4IQV - chains A and C; structure by X-ray diffraction, 2.90 A resolution.

[Chain A]
Molecule: DNA nucleotidylexotransferase
Organism: Mus musculus
Notes: EC 2.7.7.31
UniProtKB: P09838 (TDT_MOUSE); the construct lacks a stretch of the UniProt sequence, so the offset changes along the chain: 132-482 = UniProt 132-482; 483-510 = UniProt 503-530
Amino-acid sequence (400 residues; each row starts with the number of its first residue):
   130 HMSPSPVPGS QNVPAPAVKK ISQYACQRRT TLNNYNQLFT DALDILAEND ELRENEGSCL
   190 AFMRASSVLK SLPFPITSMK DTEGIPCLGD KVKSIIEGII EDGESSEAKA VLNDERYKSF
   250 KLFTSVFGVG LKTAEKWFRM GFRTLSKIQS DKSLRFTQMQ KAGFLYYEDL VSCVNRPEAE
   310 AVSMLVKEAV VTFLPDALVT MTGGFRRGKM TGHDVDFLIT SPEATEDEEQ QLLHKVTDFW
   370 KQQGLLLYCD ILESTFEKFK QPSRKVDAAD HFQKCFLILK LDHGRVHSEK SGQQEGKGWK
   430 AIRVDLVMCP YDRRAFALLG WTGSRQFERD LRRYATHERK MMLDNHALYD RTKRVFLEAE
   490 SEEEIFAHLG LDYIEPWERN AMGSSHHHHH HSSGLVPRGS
Disordered / not traced: 130-147, 420-423, 511-529
Construct notes: expression tag (130-131, 511-529); engineered mutation Ala-398 (Leu in P09838)
Ion coordination: Na+: Thr-253, Val-255, Val-258 (shared with DC3(C) of chain C)
Small-molecule neighbours: 1FO (6-[4-(3-fluorobenzoyl)-1H-pyrrol-2-yl]-2-hydroxy-4-oxohexa-2,5-dienoic acid): Met-192, Lys-199, Met-330, Thr-331, Gly-332, Gly-333, Phe-334, Arg-336, Gly-341, His-342, Asp-343, Val-344, Asp-345, Ser-453, Arg-454, Gln-455, Ala-510
UniProt features mapped onto this chain:
  - region: Val-258 to Thr-262 (Involved in DNA binding)
  - binding site (a 2'-deoxyribonucleoside 5'-triphosphate): Gly-333 to Lys-338, His-342 to Asp-345, Gly-449, Trp-450
  - binding site (Mg(2+)): Asp-343, Asp-345, Asp-434
  - modified residue: Ser-134 (Phosphoserine)

[Chain C]
Molecule: 4-nt DNA strand
Sequence (4 nucleotides; row label = number of the first residue in the row):
     1 GCCG
Disordered / not traced: 4
Ion coordination: Na+: DC3 (shared with Thr-253(A), Val-255(A), Val-258(A) of chain A)

[Chain A / chain C interface]
Residue-residue contacts (14; chain A residue first):
  Val-255(A) / DC3(C)  phosphate contact
  Phe-256(A) / DC3(C)  sugar contact
  Gly-257(A) / DC2(C)  sugar contact
  Gly-257(A) / DC3(C)  hydrogen bond to the phosphate
  Val-258(A) / DC2(C)  phosphate contact
  Val-258(A) / DC3(C)  hydrogen bond to the phosphate
  Gly-259(A) / DC2(C)  hydrogen bond to the phosphate
  Leu-260(A) / DC2(C)  phosphate contact
  Lys-261(A) / DG1(C)  sugar contact
  Lys-261(A) / DC2(C)  hydrogen bond to the phosphate
  Thr-262(A) / DG1(C)  phosphate contact
  Thr-262(A) / DC2(C)  hydrogen bond to the phosphate
  Met-288(A) / DC3(C)  sugar contact
  Arg-432(A) / DC3(C)  hydrogen bond to the phosphate
Other interface residues (no listed pair), chain A (12 interface residues in all): Phe-405, Asp-434

[In short]
The interface between chain A and chain C involves 12 residues on one side and 3 on the other, with 6 hydrogen
bonds. Among the polar pairs are Gly-257(A)/DC3(C), Val-258(A)/DC3(C) and Gly-259(A)/DC2(C). Ligands of chain
A: compound 1FO.
Here chain A is DNA nucleotidylexotransferase (Mus musculus) and chain C is a 4-nt DNA strand. Entry 4IQV (Tdt
core in complex with inhibitor 6-[4-(3-fluorobenzoyl)-1H-pyrrol-2-yl]-2-hydroxy-4-oxohexa-2,5-dienoic acid and
ssDNA) was determined by X-ray diffraction together with 4IQT, 4IQU and 4IQW from the same study.
